5CC0 - chains A and C of the 4 polymer chains in the assembly; structure by X-ray diffraction, 2.40 A resolution.

== Chain A ==
Protein: AncSR2 DNA Binding Domain
Organism: synthetic construct
Chain sequence (85 residues; numbered 412 to 496; the number before each row is that of its first residue):
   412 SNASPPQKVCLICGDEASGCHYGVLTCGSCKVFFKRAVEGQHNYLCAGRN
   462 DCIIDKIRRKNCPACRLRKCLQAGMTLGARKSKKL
Not modelled in the structure: 412-417, 491-496
Ion coordination: Zn2+ site 1: Cys421, Cys424, Cys438, Cys441; Zn2+ site 2: Cys457, Cys463, Cys473, Cys476

== Chain C ==
Molecule: 16-nt DNA strand
Sequence (16 nucleotides; numbered 1 to 16; the number before each row is that of its first residue):
     1 CGCCTCCGGGAGAGCT

== Chain A / chain C interface ==
Pairs across the interface - 9 pairs, chain A then chain C:
  Gly430(A) - DC7(C)  phosphate contact
  Cys431(A) - DC7(C)  hydrogen bond to the phosphate
  Cys431(A) - DG8(C)  phosphate contact
  His432(A) - DC7(C)  sugar contact
  His432(A) - DG8(C)  salt bridge to the phosphate
  Tyr433(A) - DG8(C)  hydrogen bond to the phosphate
  Tyr433(A) - DG9(C)  hydrogen bond to the phosphate
  Lys442(A) - DG9(C)  hydrogen bond to the base
  Lys446(A) - DG9(C)  salt bridge to the phosphate
Interface residues without a listed pair, chain A (7 interface residues in all): Lys471
Interface residues without a listed pair, chain C (4 interface residues in all): DC15

== Summary ==
Chain A and chain C form an interface of 7 and 4 residues respectively, with 4 hydrogen bonds and 2 salt
bridges. Among the polar pairs are Lys442(A)-DG9(C), Cys431(A)-DC7(C) and Tyr433(A)-DG8(C). Cys421(A),
Cys424(A), Cys438(A) and Cys441(A) form the Zn2+ site 1.
Here chain A is AncSR2 DNA Binding Domain (synthetic construct) and chain C is a 16-nt DNA strand. Entry 5CC0
(AncSR2 - TSLP nGRE complex) was determined by X-ray diffraction (same publication as 5CBX, 5CBY, 5CBZ and
5CC1).
